Entry 1GL2 (X-ray diffraction, 1.90 A resolution); this record covers chains B and C of the 4 polymer chains in the assembly.

Chain B:
Molecule: Syntaxin 7
Organism: Mus musculus
Notes: fragment: core fragment, residues 169-229
UniProtKB: O70439 (O70439); residue numbers follow UniProt; this construct covers 169-229
Chain sequence (65 residues; row label = number of the first residue in the row):
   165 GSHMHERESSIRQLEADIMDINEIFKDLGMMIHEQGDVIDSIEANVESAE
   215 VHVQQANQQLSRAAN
Not modelled in the structure: 165-168, 229
Differences from the reference sequence: conflict Asn-229 (Asp in O70439)
Swiss-Prot annotation at these positions:
  - modified residue: Ser-205 (Phosphoserine)

Chain C:
Molecule: Vesicle transport V-snare protein VTI1-like 1
Organism: Mus musculus
Notes: fragment: core fragment, residues 140-200
UniProtKB: O88384 (VTL1_MOUSE); numbering as in UniProt (aligned over 140-200)
Chain sequence (65 residues; row label = number of the first residue in the row):
   136 GSHMNRATQSIERSHRIATETDQIGTEIIEELGEQRDQLERTKSRLVNTN
   186 ENLSKSRKILRSMSR
Not modelled in the structure: 136-138, 199-200

Interface between chain B and chain C:
Pairs across the interface (51):
  Glu-172(B) / Arg-141(C)
  Ile-175(B) / Ala-142(C)
  Ile-175(B) / Ser-145(C)
  Ile-175(B) / Ile-146(C)  hydrophobic
  Arg-176(B) / Arg-141(C)
  Arg-176(B) / Ser-145(C)
  Glu-179(B) / Ser-145(C)  hydrogen bond
  Glu-179(B) / Arg-148(C)  salt bridge
  Glu-179(B) / Ser-149(C)
  Ile-182(B) / Ser-149(C)
  Met-183(B) / Ile-152(C)  hydrophobic
  Asn-186(B) / Ile-152(C)
  Asn-186(B) / Glu-155(C)
  Asn-186(B) / Thr-156(C)  hydrogen bond
  Phe-189(B) / Thr-156(C)
  Phe-189(B) / Ile-159(C)  hydrophobic
  Phe-189(B) / Gly-160(C)
  Phe-189(B) / Ile-163(C)
  Lys-190(B) / Glu-155(C)  salt bridge
  Lys-190(B) / Ile-159(C)
  Leu-192(B) / Ile-163(C)  hydrophobic
  Gly-193(B) / Ile-163(C)
  Ile-196(B) / Ile-163(C)  hydrophobic
  Ile-196(B) / Glu-166(C)
  Ile-196(B) / Leu-167(C)  hydrophobic
  Ile-196(B) / Gln-170(C)  hydrogen bond (backbone-side chain)
  His-197(B) / Glu-166(C)  salt bridge
  Gly-200(B) / Gln-170(C)
  Ile-203(B) / Gln-170(C)
  Ile-203(B) / Gln-173(C)
  Asp-204(B) / Gln-173(C)  hydrogen bond
  Glu-207(B) / Gln-173(C)  hydrogen bond
  Glu-207(B) / Arg-176(C)  salt bridge
  Glu-207(B) / Thr-177(C)
  Val-210(B) / Thr-177(C)
  Val-210(B) / Arg-180(C)
  Val-210(B) / Leu-181(C)
  Glu-211(B) / Arg-180(C)  salt bridge
  Glu-214(B) / Arg-180(C)  salt bridge
  Glu-214(B) / Thr-184(C)
  Val-217(B) / Thr-184(C)
  Val-217(B) / Asn-187(C)
  Val-217(B) / Leu-188(C)  hydrophobic
  Gln-218(B) / Asn-187(C)
  Asn-221(B) / Asn-187(C)  hydrogen bond (side chain-backbone)
  Asn-221(B) / Lys-190(C)
  Asn-221(B) / Ser-191(C)  hydrogen bond
  Leu-224(B) / Ile-194(C)
  Leu-224(B) / Met-198(C)
  Ser-225(B) / Ile-194(C)
  Ala-228(B) / Met-198(C)  hydrophobic
Other interface residues (no listed pair), chain B (30 interface residues in all): Ile-185, Ile-206, Ala-213, Ala-227
Other interface residues (no listed pair), chain C (32 interface residues in all): Ala-153, Leu-174, Asn-183, Leu-195, Ser-197
Interface features reported in the paper:
  - specific contacts: Glu-179(B)/Arg-148(C) (salt bridge), Glu-207(B)/Arg-176(C) (salt bridge)

Summary:
Chain B and chain C form an interface of 30 and 32 residues respectively, with 7 hydrogen bonds and 6 salt
bridges. Among the polar pairs are Glu-179(B)/Arg-148(C), Lys-190(B)/Glu-155(C) and His-197(B)/Glu-166(C). The
authors report salt bridges between Glu-179(B) and Arg-148(C) and Glu-207(B) and Arg-176(C).
Here chain B is Syntaxin 7 and chain C is Vesicle transport V-snare protein VTI1-like 1, both from Mus
musculus. Entry 1GL2 (Crystal structure of an endosomal SNARE core complex) was determined by X-ray
diffraction.
